PDB entry 1A5N | X-ray diffraction, 2.40 A resolution | chains B and C of the 3 polymer chains in the assembly

# Chain B
Name: Urease (beta subunit)
Organism: Klebsiella aerogenes
Notes: EC 3.5.1.5
UniProt: P18315 (URE2_KLEAE); residue numbers follow UniProt; this construct covers 1-101
Chain sequence (101 residues; numbered 1 to 101; the number before each row is that of its first residue):
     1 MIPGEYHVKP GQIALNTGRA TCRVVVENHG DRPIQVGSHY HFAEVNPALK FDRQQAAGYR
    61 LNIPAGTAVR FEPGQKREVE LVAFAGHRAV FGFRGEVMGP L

# Chain C
Name: Urease (alpha subunit)
Organism: Klebsiella aerogenes
Notes: EC 3.5.1.5
UniProt: P18314 (URE1_KLEAE); residue numbers follow UniProt; this construct covers 2-567
Chain sequence (566 residues; each row starts with the number of its first residue):
     2 SNISRQAYAD MFGPTVGDKV RLADTELWIE VEDDLTTYGE EVKFGGGKVI RDGMGQGQML
    62 AADCVDLVLT NALIVDHWGI VKADIGVKDG RIFAIGKAGN PDIQPNVTIP IGAATEVIAA
   122 EGKIVTAGGI DTHIHWICPQ QAEEALVSGV TTMVGGGTGP AAGTHATTCT PGPWYISRML
   182 QAADSLPVNI GLLGKGNVSQ PDALREQVAA GVIGLAIHED WGATPAAIDC ALTVADEMDI
   242 QVALHSDTLN ESGFVEDTLA AIGGRTIHTF HTEGAGGGHA PDIITACAHP NILPSSTNPT
   302 LPYTLNTIDE HLDMLMVCHH LDPDIAEDVA FAESRIRRET IAAEDVLHDL GAFSLTSSDS
   362 QAMGRVGEVI LRTWQVAHRM KVQRGALAEE TGDNDNFRVK RYIAKYTINP ALTHGIAHEV
   422 GSIEVGKLAD LVVWSPAFFG VKPATVIKGG MIAIAPMGDI NASIPTPQPV HYRPMFGALG
   482 SARHHCRLTF LSQAAAANGV AERLNLRSAI AVVKGCRTVQ KADMVHNSLQ PNITVDAQTY
   542 EVRVDGELIT SEPADVLPMA QRYFLF
Unresolved in the structure: 316-330
Construct notes: engineered mutation Ala-217 (Lys in P18314)
Bound ions: Ni2+ site 1: His-134, His-136, Asp-360 (together with formate); Ni2+ site 2: His-246, His-272 (together with formate)
Swiss-Prot annotation at these positions:
  - active site: His-320 (Proton donor)
  - binding site (Ni(2+)): His-134, His-136, His-246, His-272, Asp-360
  - binding site (substrate): His-219

# How chain B and chain C interact
Residue-residue contacts (82; chain B residue first):
  Met-1(B) / Asp-25(C)
  Met-1(B) / Arg-563(C)
  Ile-2(B) / Arg-22(C)
  Pro-3(B) / Ala-24(C)
  Pro-3(B) / Asp-25(C)
  Pro-3(B) / Ala-438(C)
  Pro-3(B) / Tyr-564(C)
  Gly-4(B) / Arg-22(C)
  Gly-4(B) / Ala-24(C)  hydrogen bond (backbone-backbone)
  Gly-4(B) / Pro-437(C)
  Gly-4(B) / Ala-438(C)
  Glu-5(B) / Val-21(C)
  Glu-5(B) / Arg-22(C)  salt bridge
  Glu-5(B) / Trp-29(C)
  Tyr-6(B) / Pro-15(C)
  Tyr-6(B) / Lys-20(C)
  Tyr-6(B) / Val-21(C)  hydrophobic
  Tyr-6(B) / Gly-123(C)
  His-7(B) / Asp-19(C)
  His-7(B) / Lys-20(C)  hydrogen bond (backbone-backbone)
  His-7(B) / Trp-29(C)
  Val-8(B) / Arg-6(C)
  Val-8(B) / Gln-7(C)
  Val-8(B) / Ala-10(C)  hydrophobic
  Val-8(B) / Asp-19(C)
  Lys-9(B) / Arg-6(C)
  Lys-9(B) / Val-17(C)
  Lys-9(B) / Asp-19(C)  hydrogen bond (backbone-side chain)
  Gly-11(B) / Ser-5(C)
  Gly-11(B) / Arg-6(C)  hydrogen bond (backbone-backbone)
  Gln-12(B) / Asn-3(C)  hydrogen bond
  Gln-12(B) / Ile-4(C)
  Ile-13(B) / Asn-3(C)
  Ile-13(B) / Ile-4(C)  hydrogen bond (backbone-backbone)
  Ile-13(B) / Arg-6(C)
  Ile-13(B) / Tyr-39(C)  hydrophobic
  Ala-14(B) / Ser-2(C)
  Ala-14(B) / Asn-3(C)
  Ala-14(B) / Tyr-39(C)
  Leu-15(B) / Ser-2(C)  hydrogen bond (backbone-backbone)
  Leu-15(B) / Tyr-39(C)
  Leu-15(B) / Gly-40(C)
  Asn-16(B) / Tyr-39(C)  hydrogen bond (backbone-backbone)
  Asn-16(B) / Gly-40(C)
  Asn-16(B) / Glu-41(C)
  Arg-19(B) / Glu-41(C)  salt bridge
  Gly-37(B) / Gly-48(C)
  Gly-37(B) / Arg-52(C)
  Ser-38(B) / Val-50(C)
  His-39(B) / Gly-40(C)
  His-39(B) / Glu-41(C)  salt bridge
  His-39(B) / Val-50(C)
  His-39(B) / Met-55(C)
  Tyr-40(B) / Met-55(C)  hydrophobic
  Arg-60(B) / Gly-40(C)
  Arg-60(B) / Glu-41(C)  salt bridge
  Asn-62(B) / Ser-2(C)  hydrogen bond (side chain-backbone)
  Pro-64(B) / Ser-2(C)
  Ala-65(B) / Phe-13(C)
  Ala-65(B) / Gly-40(C)
  Ala-65(B) / Glu-42(C)
  Ala-65(B) / Val-50(C)  hydrophobic
  Gly-66(B) / Lys-49(C)
  Gly-66(B) / Val-50(C)
  Phe-84(B) / Ile-104(C)  hydrophobic
  Ala-85(B) / Asp-103(C)
  Ala-85(B) / Ile-104(C)  hydrogen bond (backbone-backbone)
  Gly-86(B) / Pro-102(C)
  Gly-86(B) / Asp-103(C)
  Gly-86(B) / Ile-104(C)
  Gly-86(B) / Gln-105(C)
  His-87(B) / Pro-102(C)  hydrogen bond (backbone-backbone)
  His-87(B) / Asp-103(C)  salt bridge
  Arg-88(B) / Asp-103(C)  hydrogen bond (backbone-backbone)
  Ala-89(B) / Asp-103(C)  hydrogen bond (backbone-backbone)
  Ala-89(B) / Ile-104(C)
  Phe-91(B) / Gly-54(C)
  Phe-91(B) / Gln-59(C)
  Phe-91(B) / Asp-103(C)
  Gly-92(B) / Asp-53(C)
  Phe-93(B) / Gly-54(C)
  Phe-93(B) / Met-55(C)  hydrophobic
Also at the interface, not in a pair above, chain B (37 interface residues in all): Pro-10, Ile-63, Thr-67
Also at the interface, not in a pair above, chain C (44 interface residues in all): Tyr-9, Met-12, Thr-16, Gly-18, Lys-44, Pro-106

# In short
37 residues of chain B and 44 residues of chain C are in contact, with 13 hydrogen bonds and 5 salt bridges.
Polar pairs include Glu-5(B)/Arg-22(C), Arg-19(B)/Glu-41(C) and His-39(B)/Glu-41(C). From UniProt: active-site
residue His-320(C), 5 Ni2+-binding residues and substrate-binding residue His-219(C) on chain C.
Chain B is Urease (beta subunit) and chain C is Urease (alpha subunit), both from Klebsiella aerogenes; the
structure, K217A variant of klebsiella aerogenes urease, chemically rescued by formate and nickel, was
determined by X-ray diffraction together with 1A5K, 1A5L, 1A5M and 1A5O from the same study.
